PDB entry 8TUM | electron microscopy, 3.60 A resolution | chains c and b of the 16 polymer chains in the assembly

Chain c (and b):
Molecule: Type IV major pilin protein PilA
Source organism: Pseudomonas aeruginosa PAO1
Notes: chain b of this document is another copy of the same molecule, construct and numbering; everything in this record applies to it too
UniProt: P04739 (PILA_PSEAE); numbering as in UniProt (aligned over 7-149)
Amino-acid sequence (143 residues; each row starts with the number of its first residue):
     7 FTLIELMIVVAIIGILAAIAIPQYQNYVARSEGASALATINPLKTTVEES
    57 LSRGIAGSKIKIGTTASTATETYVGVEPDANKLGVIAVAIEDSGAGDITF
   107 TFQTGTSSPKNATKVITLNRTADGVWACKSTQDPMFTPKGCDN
Cystine bridges: C134-C147

Chain c / chain b interface:
Residue-residue contacts - 14 pairs, chain c then chain b:
  F7(c) with I19(b), hydrophobic
  L9(c) with E11(b); V15(b), hydrophobic
  L12(c) with V15(b); I18(b), hydrophobic; I19(b), hydrophobic; L22(b), hydrophobic
  V16(c) with L22(b), hydrophobic
  T70(c) with V131(b)
  K88(c) with K145(b); C147(b); D148(b), salt bridge
  L89(c) with K145(b)
  T112(c) with K145(b), hydrogen bond (backbone-side chain)
Other interface residues (no listed pair), chain c (11 interface residues in all): T8, A72, G81
Other interface residues (no listed pair), chain b (11 interface residues in all): D129, G146

In short:
Chain c and chain b each contribute 11 residues to their interface; the contacts include 1 hydrogen bond and 1
salt bridge. Polar pairs include K88(c)-D148(b) and T112(c)-K145(b).
Both chains are Type IV major pilin protein PilA (Pseudomonas aeruginosa PAO1). Entry 8TUM (Type IV pilus from
Pseudomonas PAO1 strain) was determined by electron microscopy together with 8TUW and 8TUX from the same
study.
